9MUJ - chains B and C of the 3 polymer chains in the assembly; structure by X-ray diffraction, 2.01 A resolution.

# Chain B
Protein: 23S rRNA methyltransferase
Source organism: Thermus thermophilus HB27
Notes: EC 2.1.1.-
Reference sequence: Q72GY4 (Q72GY4_THET2); numbering as in UniProt (aligned over 1-260)
Chain sequence (280 residues; numbered -19 to 260; the number before each row is that of its first residue; numbers below 1 keep their minus sign (Met-19 is residue -19)):
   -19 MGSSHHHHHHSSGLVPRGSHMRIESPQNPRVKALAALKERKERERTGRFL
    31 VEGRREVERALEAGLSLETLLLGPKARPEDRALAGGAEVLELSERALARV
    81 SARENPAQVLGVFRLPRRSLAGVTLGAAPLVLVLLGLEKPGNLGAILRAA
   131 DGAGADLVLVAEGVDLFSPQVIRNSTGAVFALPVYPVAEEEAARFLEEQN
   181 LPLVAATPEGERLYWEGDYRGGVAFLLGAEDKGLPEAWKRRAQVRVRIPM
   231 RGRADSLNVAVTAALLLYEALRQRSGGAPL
Not modelled in the structure: -19 to 0
Sequence notes: initiating methionine (-19); expression tag (-18 to 0)
Reported in the primary citation:
  - catalytic residues: Ser236 (proposed by the authors, not directly observed)
  - mutagenesis - N122A, R128A, R153A, N154A, N238A: decreased binding to the 59-nt RNA strand (chain C)
  - mutagenesis - K18A, E84A, N85A: unchanged catalytic activity with the 59-nt RNA strand (chain C)
  - mutagenesis - R35A, R39A, R83A, R153A, N154A, T156A, S236A: decreased catalytic activity with the 59-nt RNA strand (chain C)
  - mutagenesis - N122A, R128A, D235A, N238A: abolished catalytic activity with the 59-nt RNA strand (chain C)

# Chain C
Molecule: 59-nt RNA strand
Sequence (59 nucleotides; each row starts with the number of its first residue):
  2513 GUCGCAUCCUGGGGCUGAAGAAGGUCCCAAGGGUUGGGCXGUUCGCCCAU
  2563 UAAAGCGGC
Not modelled in the structure: 2522-2542, 2564-2566
Modified positions: 2MU (2',5-dimethyluridine-5'-monophosphate) at position 2552

# How chain B and chain C interact
Residue-residue contacts - 36 pairs, chain B then chain C:
  Glu4(B) with G2513(C), base contact
  Pro6(B) with G2513(C), base contact
  Gln7(B) with C2571(C), base contact
  Glu32(B) with U2554(C), base contact
  Arg35(B) with 2MU_2552(C), salt bridge to the phosphate
  Lys55(B) with G2550(C), salt bridge to the phosphate
  Arg75(B) with G2513(C), base contact; U2514(C), base contact
  Ala82(B) with U2555(C), hydrogen bond to the base
  Arg83(B) with C2551(C), base contact; U2554(C), hydrogen bond to the base; G2557(C), base contact
  Glu84(B) with G2557(C), hydrogen bond to the base; C2558(C), hydrogen bond to the base
  Asn85(B) with G2549(C), hydrogen bond to the base; G2550(C), hydrogen bond to the base; C2551(C), hydrogen bond to the base; G2557(C), hydrogen bond to the base
  Gly121(B) with G2553(C), base contact; U2555(C), phosphate contact
  Asn122(B) with G2553(C), hydrogen bond to the base
  Ala125(B) with G2553(C), base contact
  Arg128(B) with 2MU_2552(C), hydrogen bond to the sugar; G2553(C), salt bridge to the phosphate
  Pro149(B) with U2554(C), base contact; U2555(C), base contact
  Gln150(B) with U2554(C), sugar contact; U2555(C), base contact
  Arg153(B) with C2551(C), hydrogen bond to the base; U2554(C), salt bridge to the phosphate; G2557(C), base contact
  Asn154(B) with G2553(C), hydrogen bond to the base; U2554(C), hydrogen bond to the sugar; U2555(C), phosphate contact
  Thr156(B) with 2MU_2552(C), base contact
  Ala240(B) with G2553(C), base contact
Also at the interface, not in a pair above, chain B (23 interface residues in all): Ser5, Arg39
Also at the interface, not in a pair above, chain C (13 interface residues in all): C2559

# Summary
23 residues of chain B face 13 of chain C across their interface, with 13 hydrogen bonds and 4 salt bridges.
Polar pairs include Ala82(B)-U2555(C), Arg83(B)-U2554(C) and Glu84(B)-G2557(C). The paper reports the
catalytic residue Ser236(B); R35A, R39A and R83A of chain B, among others, reduce catalytic activity with the
59-nt RNA strand (chain C); 14 substitutions were tested in all.
Here chain B is 23S rRNA methyltransferase (Thermus thermophilus HB27) and chain C is a 59-nt RNA strand.
Entry 9MUJ (RlmR 23S rRNA methyltransferase from Thermus thermophilus in complex with methylated rRNA (Um2552)
and S-adenosyl-L-homocysteine (SAH)) was determined by X-ray diffraction together with 9H1K and 9MUK from the
same study.
